3HCG - chains B and D of the 4 polymer chains in the assembly; structure by X-ray diffraction, 1.82 A resolution.

== Chain B (and D) ==
Protein: Peptide methionine sulfoxide reductase msrA/msrB
Organism: Neisseria meningitidis serogroup A
Notes: EC 1.8.4.12; fragment: MsrB domain; chain D of this document is another copy of the same molecule, construct and numbering; everything in this record applies to it too
Reference sequence: Q9JWM8 (MSRAB_NEIMA); residue numbers follow UniProt; this construct covers 377-522
Chain sequence (146 residues; numbered 377 to 522; the number before each row is that of its first residue):
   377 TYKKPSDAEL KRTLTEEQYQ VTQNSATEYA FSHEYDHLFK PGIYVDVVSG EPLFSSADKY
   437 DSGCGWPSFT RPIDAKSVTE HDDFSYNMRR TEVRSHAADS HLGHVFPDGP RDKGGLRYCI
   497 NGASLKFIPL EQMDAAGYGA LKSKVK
Unresolved in the structure: 377, 522
Modified positions: Mse464 (selenomethionine; parent Met); Mse509 (selenomethionine; parent Met)
UniProt features mapped onto this chain:
  - active site: Cys495 (Nucleophile)

== How chain B and chain D interact ==
Contacting residue pairs - 32 pairs, chain B then chain D:
  Thr403(B) with Tyr462(D)
  Ala406(B) with Asn463(D)
  Cys440(B) with Asn463(D), hydrogen bond (backbone-side chain)
  Trp442(B) with Tyr462(D), hydrophobic; Asn463(D)
  Phe460(B) with Thr403(D); Tyr405(D); Ala406(D), hydrophobic; Trp442(D)
  Tyr462(B) with Thr403(D), hydrogen bond (backbone-side chain); Ser461(D); Arg466(D); His480(D), hydrogen bond (backbone-side chain); Phe482(D)
  Asn463(B) with Thr403(D); Trp442(D); Gly479(D); His480(D), hydrogen bond; Phe482(D); Cys495(D); Asn497(D), hydrogen bond
  Mse464(B) with Trp442(D); Arg466(D); Phe482(D), hydrophobic
  Arg466(B) with Ser461(D); Tyr462(D)
  Gly479(B) with Tyr462(D)
  His480(B) with Tyr462(D), hydrogen bond
  Phe482(B) with Tyr462(D), hydrophobic; Mse464(D), hydrophobic
  Arg493(B) with Mse464(D)
  Cys495(B) with Tyr462(D), hydrophobic
Other interface residues (no listed pair), chain B (19 interface residues in all): Phe407, Ser461, His477, Asp484, Asn497
Other interface residues (no listed pair), chain D (16 interface residues in all): Arg493, Ile496

== Overview ==
Chain B and chain D form an interface of 19 and 16 residues respectively, with 6 hydrogen bonds. Among the
polar pairs are Cys440(B)-Asn463(D), Tyr462(B)-Thr403(D) and Tyr462(B)-His480(D). UniProt lists active-site
residue Cys495(B) on chain B.
Chain B and chain D are both Peptide methionine sulfoxide reductase msrA/msrB (Neisseria meningitidis
serogroup A); the structure, Structure of the C-terminal domain (MsrB) of Neisseria meningitidis PilB (reduced
form), was determined by X-ray diffraction together with 3HCH, 3HCI and 3HCJ from the same study.
